4Y8Q - chains H and I of the 32 polymer chains in the assembly; structure by X-ray diffraction, 2.60 A resolution.

Chain H:
Protein: Proteasome subunit beta type-2
Organism: Saccharomyces cerevisiae (strain ATCC 204508 / S288c)
Notes: EC 3.4.25.1
UniProtKB: P25043 (PSB2_YEAST); residues 1-232 here correspond to UniProt positions 30-261 (UniProt number = residue number + 29)
Amino-acid sequence (232 residues; each row starts with the number of its first residue):
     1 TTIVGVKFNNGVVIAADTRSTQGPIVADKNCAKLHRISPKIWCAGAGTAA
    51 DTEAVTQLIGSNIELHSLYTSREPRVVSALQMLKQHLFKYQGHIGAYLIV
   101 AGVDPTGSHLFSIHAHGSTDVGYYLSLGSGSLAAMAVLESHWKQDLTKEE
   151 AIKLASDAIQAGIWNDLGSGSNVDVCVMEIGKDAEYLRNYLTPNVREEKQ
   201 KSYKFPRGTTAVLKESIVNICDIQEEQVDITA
Not modelled in the structure: 223-232
Curated features (UniProtKB/Swiss-Prot):
  - active site: Thr1 (Nucleophile)

Chain I:
Protein: Proteasome subunit beta type-3
Organism: Saccharomyces cerevisiae (strain ATCC 204508 / S288c)
Notes: EC 3.4.25.1
UniProtKB: P25451 (PSB3_YEAST); residues 0-204 here correspond to UniProt positions 1-205 (UniProt number = residue number + 1)
Amino-acid sequence (205 residues; row label = number of the first residue in the row; numbering starts at 0):
     0 MSDPSSINGGIVVAMTGKDCVAIACDLRLGSQSLGVSNKFEKIFHYGHVF
    50 LGITGLATDVTTLNEMFRYKTNLYKLKEERAIEPETFTQLVSSSLYERRF
   100 GPYFVGPVVAGINSKSGKPFIAGFDLIGCIDEAKDFIVSGTASDQLFGMC
   150 ESLYEPNLEPEDLFETISQALLNAADRDALSGWGAVVYIIKKDEVVKRYL
   200 KMRQD
Not modelled in the structure: 0
Curated features (UniProtKB/Swiss-Prot):
  - modified residue: Ser30 (Phosphoserine)
  - cross-link: Lys69 (Glycyl lysine isopeptide (Lys-Gly) (interchain with G-Cter in ubiquitin))
Ion coordination: Mg2+ site 1: Ala174, Asp177, Ser180; Mg2+ site 2: Asp204 (shared with 3 residues of chain Y)

Interface between chain H and chain I:
Pairs across the interface (56; chain H residue first):
  Ile25(H) - Asp143(I)
  Ile25(H) - Phe146(I)  hydrophobic
  Asp28(H) - Asp130(I)
  Asp28(H) - Glu131(I)
  Lys29(H) - Glu150(I)  salt bridge
  Ala49(H) - Cys128(I)  hydrophobic
  Ala50(H) - Tyr95(I)
  Ala50(H) - Ile126(I)  hydrophobic
  Ala50(H) - Cys128(I)  hydrophobic
  Asp51(H) - Tyr95(I)  hydrogen bond
  Asp51(H) - Arg98(I)  salt bridge
  Ala54(H) - Tyr95(I)
  Tyr90(H) - Phe99(I)  hydrophobic
  His93(H) - Arg98(I)  hydrogen bond (backbone-side chain)
  His93(H) - Phe99(I)
  Ile94(H) - Phe99(I)  hydrophobic
  Arg196(H) - Glu150(I)  salt bridge
  Lys199(H) - Glu150(I)
  Lys199(H) - Ser151(I)
  Lys199(H) - Tyr153(I)  hydrogen bond (side chain-backbone)
  Ser202(H) - Glu154(I)  hydrogen bond
  Tyr203(H) - Ser151(I)
  Tyr203(H) - Leu152(I)  hydrophobic
  Lys204(H) - Glu154(I)
  Lys204(H) - Asp161(I)
  Phe205(H) - Leu152(I)  hydrophobic
  Phe205(H) - Gln168(I)
  Arg207(H) - Glu160(I)
  Arg207(H) - Asp161(I)  salt bridge
  Gly208(H) - Glu164(I)  hydrogen bond (backbone-side chain)
  Thr209(H) - Glu164(I)
  Thr210(H) - Glu164(I)  hydrogen bond
  Thr210(H) - Ser167(I)
  Thr210(H) - Gln168(I)  hydrogen bond
  Thr210(H) - Leu199(I)
  Ala211(H) - Leu199(I)
  Ala211(H) - Lys200(I)  hydrogen bond (backbone-backbone)
  Val212(H) - Phe163(I)  hydrophobic
  Val212(H) - Tyr198(I)
  Leu213(H) - Tyr198(I)  hydrogen bond (backbone-backbone)
  Leu213(H) - Leu199(I)
  Leu213(H) - Lys200(I)
  Lys214(H) - Lys196(I)
  Lys214(H) - Arg197(I)
  Lys214(H) - Tyr198(I)  hydrogen bond (backbone-backbone)
  Glu215(H) - Lys196(I)
  Glu215(H) - Arg197(I)  salt bridge
  Ser216(H) - Val195(I)
  Ser216(H) - Lys196(I)  hydrogen bond (backbone-backbone)
  Ile217(H) - Val194(I)
  Val218(H) - Val194(I)  hydrogen bond (backbone-backbone)
  Val218(H) - Lys196(I)
  Asn219(H) - His44(I)
  Ile220(H) - Gly46(I)
  Ile220(H) - Val194(I)  hydrophobic
  Asp222(H) - Lys74(I)  salt bridge
Also at the interface, not in a pair above, chain H (36 interface residues in all): Gln22, Val26, Ala27, Thr48, Pro206
Also at the interface, not in a pair above, chain I (36 interface residues in all): His47, Phe49, Glu158, Leu171, Tyr187, Glu193

Overview:
Chain H and chain I each contribute 36 residues to their interface, with 12 hydrogen bonds and 6 salt bridges.
Polar pairs include Lys29(H)-Glu150(I), Asp51(H)-Arg98(I) and Arg196(H)-Glu150(I). Ala174(I), Asp177(I) and
Ser180(I) coordinate Mg2+ site 1. From UniProt: active-site residue Thr1(H) on chain H.
Here chain H is Proteasome subunit beta type-2 and chain I is Proteasome subunit beta type-3, both from
Saccharomyces cerevisiae (strain ATCC 204508 / S288c). Entry 4Y8Q (Yeast 20S proteasome beta7-delta7_Cter
mutant in complex with Ac-PAY-ep) was determined by X-ray diffraction, deposited together with 4Y69, 4Y6A,
4Y6V, 4Y6Z, 4Y70, 4Y74 and 34 further entries.
